5FM7 - chains A and B; structure by X-ray diffraction, 2.90 A resolution.

# Chain A
Name: RVB1
Source organism: Chaetomium thermophilum
UniProt: G0RYI5 (G0RYI5_CHATD); residues 1-462 here = UniProt positions 1-462
Chain sequence (464 residues; each row starts with the number of its first residue; numbers below 1 keep their minus sign (Gly-1 is residue -1)):
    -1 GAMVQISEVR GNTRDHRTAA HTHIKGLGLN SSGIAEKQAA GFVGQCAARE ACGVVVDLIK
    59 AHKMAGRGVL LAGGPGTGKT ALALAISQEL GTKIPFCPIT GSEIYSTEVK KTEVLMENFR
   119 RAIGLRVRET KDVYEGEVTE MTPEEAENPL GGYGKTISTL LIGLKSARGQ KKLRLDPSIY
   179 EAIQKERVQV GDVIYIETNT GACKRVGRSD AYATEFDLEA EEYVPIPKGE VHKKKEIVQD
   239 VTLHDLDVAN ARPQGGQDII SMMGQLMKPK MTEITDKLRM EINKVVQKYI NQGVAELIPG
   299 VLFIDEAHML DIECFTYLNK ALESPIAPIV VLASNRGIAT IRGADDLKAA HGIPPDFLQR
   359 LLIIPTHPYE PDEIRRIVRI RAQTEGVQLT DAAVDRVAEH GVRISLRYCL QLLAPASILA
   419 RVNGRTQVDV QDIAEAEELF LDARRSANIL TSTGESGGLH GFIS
Not modelled in the structure: -1 to 2, 139-159, 199-204, 252-254, 451-462
Construct notes: expression tag (-1 to 0)
Ligand contacts: ADP (adenosine-5'-diphosphate): Ala18, His19, His21, Ile22, Gly39, Phe40, Val41, Gly42, Gln43, Gly72, Pro73, Gly74, Thr75, Gly76, Lys77, Thr78, Ala79, Asp303, Tyr367, Ile375, Leu404, Arg405, Leu408
Reported in the primary citation:
  - binding site for ADP: Lys77
  - self-association interface (contacts with another copy of this molecule): Leu173 to Arg185, Asp208 to Tyr221

# Chain B
Name: RVB2
Source organism: Chaetomium thermophilum
UniProt: G0RYC2 (G0RYC2_CHATD); residue numbers follow UniProt; this construct covers 1-488
Chain sequence (490 residues; each row starts with the number of its first residue; numbers below 1 keep their minus sign (Gly-1 is residue -1)):
    -1 GAMAAPLVTS VTETKELRGL NLIAAHSHIR GLGVDADTLE PRPSSQGLVG QEKARKAAAV
    59 VLEMIKQGKI AGRAVLIAGP PSTGKTAIAM GMAQSLGQDV PFTTLAASEI FSLEMSKTEA
   119 LTQAFRKSIG VRIKEESEIM EGEVVEIQID RSVTGGAKQG KLTIKTTDME AIYDMGSKMI
   179 DAMTKERVMA GDIISIDKSS GKITKLGRSY ARSRDYDAMG VDTKFLQCPE GELQKRKEVV
   239 HTVSLHEIDV INSRTQGFLA LFSGDTGEIR SEIRDQINTK VAEWKEEGKA EIVPGVLFID
   299 EVHMLDIECF SYINRALESD LAPIVIMASN RGVSRIRGTD YKSPHGLPLD FLDRVVIINT
   359 HPYTPDELRQ ILSIRAQEEE VDLTPDALAL LTKIGQEAGL RYASNLITTS QLIAAKRRAK
   419 QVGVEDVQRS FKLFYDPARS VRFVQESEKR LIGNDGVVDF SYQGAAEAAA PTLPAAAPVD
   479 PVGGEKMDMS
Not modelled in the structure: -1 to 7, 16-20, 150-158, 210-221, 456-488
Construct notes: expression tag (-1 to 0)
Ligand contacts: ADP (adenosine-5'-diphosphate): Ala23, His24, His26, Leu46, Val47, Gly48, Gln49, Pro78, Pro79, Ser80, Thr81, Gly82, Lys83, Thr84, Ala85, Asp298, Asn328, Tyr361, Ile369, Arg373, Leu398
Reported in the primary citation:
  - binding site for ADP: Asn328

# How chain A and chain B interact
Residue-residue contacts (87; chain A residue first):
  Ser29(A) - Lys414(B)
  Ser30(A) - Lys414(B)
  Gly31(A) - Lys414(B)
  Gly31(A) - Arg427(B)  hydrogen bond (backbone-side chain)
  Ala45(A) - Leu431(B)
  Glu48(A) - Arg427(B)  salt bridge
  Glu48(A) - Leu431(B)
  Ala49(A) - Leu431(B)
  Ala49(A) - Phe432(B)
  Val52(A) - Phe432(B)  hydrophobic
  Val53(A) - Phe432(B)  hydrophobic
  Asp55(A) - Leu410(B)
  Asp55(A) - Lys414(B)
  Leu56(A) - Thr407(B)
  Leu56(A) - Leu410(B)  hydrophobic
  His60(A) - Arg149(B)
  Arg65(A) - Asn403(B)
  Arg65(A) - Thr406(B)  hydrogen bond
  Ala70(A) - Ser438(B)
  Ala70(A) - Phe441(B)
  Ala70(A) - Val442(B)  hydrophobic
  Lys108(A) - Leu111(B)
  Thr110(A) - Leu111(B)
  Met114(A) - Phe260(B)
  Met114(A) - Ser261(B)
  Met114(A) - Gly262(B)
  Phe117(A) - Phe260(B)  hydrophobic
  Arg118(A) - Phe260(B)
  Ile121(A) - Phe260(B)  hydrophobic
  Leu241(A) - Leu257(B)  hydrophobic
  Asp274(A) - Gly262(B)
  Asp274(A) - Asp263(B)
  Arg277(A) - Ser261(B)
  Arg277(A) - Gly262(B)
  Asn281(A) - Phe256(B)  hydrogen bond (side chain-backbone)
  Asn281(A) - Leu257(B)  hydrogen bond (side chain-backbone)
  Asn281(A) - Ser261(B)
  Gln285(A) - Phe256(B)
  Leu295(A) - Phe256(B)  hydrophobic
  Ile310(A) - Ser106(B)
  Glu311(A) - Phe109(B)
  Glu311(A) - Ser110(B)
  Thr314(A) - Ser106(B)  hydrogen bond (side chain-backbone)
  Thr314(A) - Glu107(B)
  Thr314(A) - Phe109(B)  hydrogen bond (side chain-backbone)
  Thr314(A) - Ser110(B)
  Tyr315(A) - Leu259(B)  hydrogen bond (side chain-backbone)
  Tyr315(A) - Phe260(B)
  Asn317(A) - Glu107(B)  hydrogen bond
  Lys318(A) - Glu112(B)  salt bridge
  Lys318(A) - Leu259(B)
  Ser322(A) - Leu259(B)
  Ser322(A) - Phe260(B)
  Ile324(A) - Leu257(B)  hydrophobic
  Ile324(A) - Phe260(B)
  Ala325(A) - Phe260(B)  hydrophobic
  Asn333(A) - Val442(B)
  Arg334(A) - Val442(B)
  Gly335(A) - Val439(B)
  Gly335(A) - Val442(B)
  Gly341(A) - Arg335(B)  hydrogen bond (backbone-side chain)
  Ala342(A) - Arg335(B)
  Asp343(A) - Arg333(B)  salt bridge
  Asp343(A) - Arg335(B)  salt bridge
  Leu345(A) - Met302(B)  hydrophobic
  Leu345(A) - Arg329(B)
  Ala348(A) - Val439(B)  hydrophobic
  His349(A) - Ser438(B)  hydrogen bond
  His349(A) - Val439(B)
  His349(A) - Val442(B)
  Pro353(A) - Glu299(B)
  Asp354(A) - Ala104(B)
  Asp354(A) - Ser106(B)
  Asp354(A) - Glu107(B)
  Asp354(A) - Glu299(B)
  Gln357(A) - Arg399(B)
  Gln357(A) - Asn403(B)  hydrogen bond (backbone-side chain)
  Leu360(A) - Phe432(B)  hydrophobic
  Ile361(A) - Phe432(B)
  Ile361(A) - Tyr433(B)  hydrogen bond (backbone-backbone)
  Ile361(A) - Ser438(B)
  Ile362(A) - Phe432(B)  hydrophobic
  Pro363(A) - Leu431(B)
  Pro363(A) - Tyr433(B)  hydrophobic
  Pro363(A) - Phe441(B)  hydrophobic
  Thr364(A) - Phe441(B)
  His365(A) - Phe441(B)
Other interface residues (no listed pair), chain A (65 interface residues in all): Lys61, Gly71, Glu111, Met278, Val284, Ile288, Ala319, Glu321, Pro326, Ile336, Leu356, Arg358, Leu359
Other interface residues (no listed pair), chain B (39 interface residues in all): Ile21, Ile411, Asp434, Pro435, Gln443

# Overview
The interface between chain A and chain B involves 65 residues on one side and 39 on the other, with 12
hydrogen bonds and 4 salt bridges. Among the polar pairs are Glu48(A)-Arg427(B), Lys318(A)-Glu112(B) and
Asp343(A)-Arg333(B). The paper reports a binding site for ADP at Lys77(A) and Asn328(B); a self-association
interface involving Leu173(A) and Asp208(A).
Here chain A is RVB1 and chain B is RVB2, both from Chaetomium thermophilum. Entry 5FM7
(Double-heterohexameric rings of full-length Rvb1(ADP)Rvb2(ADP)) was determined by X-ray diffraction (same
publication as 5FM6).
